Entry 8Z0L (electron microscopy, 2.57 A resolution); this record covers chains E and L of the 12 polymer chains in the assembly.

== Chain E ==
Protein: hypothetical protein J6N51_11000
From: Selenomonas sp
Sequence (255 residues; numbered 0 to 254; the number before each row is that of its first residue; numbering starts at 0):
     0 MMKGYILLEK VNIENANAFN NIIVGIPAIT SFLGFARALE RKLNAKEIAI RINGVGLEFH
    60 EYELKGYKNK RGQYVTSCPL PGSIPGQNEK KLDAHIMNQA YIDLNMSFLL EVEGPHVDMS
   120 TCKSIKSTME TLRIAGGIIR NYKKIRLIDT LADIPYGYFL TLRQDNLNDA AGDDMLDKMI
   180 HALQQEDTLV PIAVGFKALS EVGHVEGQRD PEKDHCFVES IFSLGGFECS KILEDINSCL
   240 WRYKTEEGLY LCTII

== Chain L ==
Molecule: 69-nt RNA strand
From: Selenomonas sp
Sequence (69 nucleotides; row label = number of the first residue in the row):
    20 GUUUAGAAGG AUUGCCGUCA GGAAAUUAGG UGCGCUUAGC AGUGUACCGC CGGAUAGGCG
    80 GUUUAGAAG
Unresolved in the structure: 20, 73-74, 81-88

== Chain E / chain L interface ==
Residue-residue contacts (30):
  Asn-16(E) with U23(L), hydrogen bond to the sugar; A24(L), phosphate contact
  Phe-18(E) with U23(L), sugar contact
  Asn-19(E) with U23(L), base contact
  Asn-20(E) with U23(L), base contact
  Thr-29(E) with U23(L), phosphate contact
  Ser-30(E) with U22(L), phosphate contact; U23(L), hydrogen bond to the phosphate
  Gly-33(E) with U21(L), phosphate contact; U22(L), sugar contact
  Phe-34(E) with U22(L), base contact
  Arg-36(E) with U21(L), phosphate contact
  Ala-37(E) with U21(L), hydrogen bond to the phosphate
  Arg-40(E) with U21(L), hydrogen bond to the base
  Pro-78(E) with A27(L), sugar contact
  Leu-79(E) with A27(L), hydrogen bond to the sugar; G28(L), sugar contact; G29(L), phosphate contact
  Pro-80(E) with A27(L), base contact
  Gly-81(E) with A27(L), hydrogen bond to the base
  Gln-98(E) with A27(L), base contact
  Leu-131(E) with U22(L), base contact
  Arg-132(E) with U22(L), base contact; G25(L), salt bridge to the phosphate; A26(L), salt bridge to the phosphate
  Ala-134(E) with U22(L), base contact
  Gly-135(E) with G25(L), phosphate contact
  Arg-208(E) with U22(L), salt bridge to the phosphate; A24(L), base contact
  Ser-219(E) with U23(L), base contact
Other interface residues (no listed pair), chain E (28 interface residues in all): Ala-27, Ile-83, Tyr-100, Ile-133, Phe-195, Lys-212

== Summary ==
Chain E and chain L form an interface of 28 and 9 residues respectively, with 6 hydrogen bonds and 3 salt
bridges. Polar pairs include Arg-40(E)/U21(L), Gly-81(E)/A27(L) and Asn-16(E)/U23(L).
Chain E is hypothetical protein J6N51_11000 and chain L is a 69-nt RNA strand, both from Selenomonas sp; the
structure, Cryo-EM structure of Cas8-HNH system at partial R-loop state, was determined by electron
microscopy, deposited together with 8Z0K, 8ZDY and 8ZNR.
